4CYV - chains A and B of the 6 polymer chains in the assembly; structure by X-ray diffraction, 2.30 A resolution.

== Chain A ==
Molecule: Hemagglutinin
Organism: Influenza A virus (A/MALLARD/SWEDEN/51/2002 (H10N2))
Notes: fragment: ha1, residues 17-340
UniProtKB: E0YNJ7 (E0YNJ7_9INFA); the construct lacks a stretch of the UniProt sequence and is renumbered around it, so the offset changes along the chain: 10-127 = UniProt 17-134; 128-158 = UniProt 136-166; 159-261 = UniProt 169-271; 263-276 = UniProt 272-285; 1 more segments
Chain sequence (324 residues; each row starts with the number of its first residue; note: 1 number in that range is skipped by the numbering (no residue carries it; nothing is unmodelled there); a row labelled like 158A-158B holds insertion residues (158A, then the next letters in order)):
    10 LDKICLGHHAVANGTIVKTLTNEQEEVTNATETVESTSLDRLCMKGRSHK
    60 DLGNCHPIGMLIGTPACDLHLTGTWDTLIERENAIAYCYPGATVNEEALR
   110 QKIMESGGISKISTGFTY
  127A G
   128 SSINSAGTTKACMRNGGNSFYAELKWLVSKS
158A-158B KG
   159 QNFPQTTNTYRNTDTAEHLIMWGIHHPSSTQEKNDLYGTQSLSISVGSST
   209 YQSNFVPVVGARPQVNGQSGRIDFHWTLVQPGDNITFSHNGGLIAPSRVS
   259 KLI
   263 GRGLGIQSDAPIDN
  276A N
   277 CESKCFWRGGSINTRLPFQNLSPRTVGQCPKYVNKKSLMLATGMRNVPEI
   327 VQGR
Disordered / not traced: 10, 326-330
Cystine bridges: Cys52-Cys277, Cys64-Cys76, Cys97-Cys139, Cys281-Cys305
Covalent attachments: N-acetylglucosamine (NAG) linked to Asn38, Asn242

== Chain B ==
Molecule: Hemagglutinin
Organism: Influenza A virus (A/MALLARD/SWEDEN/51/2002 (H10N2))
Notes: fragment: ha2, residues 341-513
UniProtKB: E0YNJ7 (E0YNJ7_9INFA); residues 1-172 here correspond to UniProt positions 341-512 (UniProt number = residue number + 340)
Chain sequence (172 residues; each row starts with the number of its first residue):
     1 GLFGAIAGFIENGWEGMVDGWYGFRHQNAQGTGQAADYKSTQAAIDQITG
    51 KLNRLIEKTNTEFESIESEFSEIEHQIGNVINWTKDSITDIWTYQAELLV
   101 AMENQHTIDMADSEMLNLYERVRKQLRQNAEEDGKGCFEIYHACDDSCME
   151 SIRNNTYDHSQYREEALLNRLN
Cystine bridges: Cys144-Cys148
Covalent attachments: N-acetylglucosamine (NAG) linked to Asn82, Asn154

== Chain A / chain B interface ==
Residue-residue contacts (130):
  Asp11(A) - Gln27(B)
  Asp11(A) - Asn28(B)
  Asp11(A) - Glu139(B)
  Asp11(A) - Ile140(B)  hydrogen bond (backbone-backbone)
  Asp11(A) - His142(B)
  Asp11(A) - Ala143(B)
  Asp11(A) - Cys144(B)  hydrogen bond (side chain-backbone)
  Lys12(A) - His26(B)
  Lys12(A) - Gln27(B)  hydrogen bond (backbone-backbone)
  Lys12(A) - Phe138(B)
  Lys12(A) - Ile140(B)
  Ile13(A) - Phe24(B)  hydrophobic
  Ile13(A) - Arg25(B)
  Ile13(A) - Cys137(B)
  Ile13(A) - Phe138(B)  hydrogen bond (backbone-backbone)
  Ile13(A) - Ile140(B)
  Ile13(A) - Ile152(B)  hydrophobic
  Cys14(A) - Trp14(B)
  Cys14(A) - Gly23(B)
  Cys14(A) - Phe24(B)
  Cys14(A) - Arg25(B)  hydrogen bond (backbone-backbone)
  Cys14(A) - Cys137(B)  disulfide
  Leu15(A) - Ile10(B)
  Leu15(A) - Trp14(B)
  Leu15(A) - Gly23(B)
  Leu15(A) - Phe24(B)  hydrophobic
  Leu15(A) - Leu118(B)  hydrophobic
  Leu15(A) - Tyr119(B)  hydrophobic
  Leu15(A) - Gly136(B)  hydrogen bond (backbone-backbone)
  Gly16(A) - Trp14(B)
  Gly16(A) - Tyr22(B)
  Gly16(A) - Gly23(B)  hydrogen bond (backbone-backbone)
  Gly16(A) - Met115(B)
  His17(A) - Ile6(B)
  His17(A) - Ile10(B)
  His17(A) - Asn12(B)
  His17(A) - Gly13(B)
  His17(A) - Trp14(B)  hydrogen bond (backbone-backbone)
  His17(A) - Trp21(B)
  His17(A) - Met115(B)
  His18(A) - Trp14(B)
  His18(A) - Met17(B)
  His18(A) - Gly20(B)  hydrogen bond (side chain-backbone)
  His18(A) - Trp21(B)  hydrogen bond (backbone-backbone)
  Ala19(A) - Gly13(B)
  Ala19(A) - Trp14(B)  hydrogen bond (backbone-backbone)
  Ala19(A) - Glu15(B)
  Val20(A) - Glu15(B)
  Val26(A) - Asn104(B)
  Lys27(A) - Ala101(B)
  Lys27(A) - Asn104(B)  hydrogen bond (backbone-side chain)
  Thr28(A) - Ala101(B)
  Thr28(A) - Gln105(B)
  Thr28(A) - Ile108(B)
  Leu29(A) - Ala101(B)
  Leu29(A) - Met102(B)
  Leu29(A) - Gln105(B)
  Thr30(A) - Gln105(B)
  Glu34(A) - Ile108(B)
  Thr42(A) - Val100(B)
  Glu89(A) - Phe70(B)
  Arg90(A) - Phe70(B)
  Glu91(A) - Phe70(B)
  Glu106(A) - Ser68(B)
  Glu106(A) - Ser71(B)
  Arg109(A) - Ser68(B)
  Glu114(A) - Glu64(B)
  Arg264(A) - Glu64(B)  salt bridge
  Leu266(A) - Glu62(B)
  Gln269(A) - Glu67(B)
  Gln269(A) - Ser68(B)  hydrogen bond
  Gln269(A) - Glu69(B)  hydrogen bond (side chain-backbone)
  Gln269(A) - Phe70(B)
  Ser270(A) - Phe70(B)
  Asp271(A) - Phe70(B)
  Arg284(A) - Glu69(B)  salt bridge
  Arg284(A) - Phe70(B)
  Thr290(A) - Lys58(B)  hydrogen bond (backbone-side chain)
  Arg291(A) - Ile56(B)
  Arg291(A) - Lys58(B)
  Leu292(A) - Lys58(B)
  Pro293(A) - Leu55(B)
  Phe294(A) - Ala96(B)  hydrophobic
  Pro299(A) - Lys85(B)
  Arg300(A) - Glu67(B)  salt bridge
  Arg300(A) - Ser68(B)  hydrogen bond (side chain-backbone)
  Arg300(A) - Glu69(B)  salt bridge
  Val302(A) - Phe63(B)
  Val302(A) - Ser65(B)
  Gly303(A) - Thr61(B)
  Gly303(A) - Glu62(B)
  Gly303(A) - Phe63(B)  hydrogen bond (backbone-backbone)
  Gln304(A) - Asn60(B)  hydrogen bond (side chain-backbone)
  Gln304(A) - Thr61(B)
  Gln304(A) - Glu62(B)
  Lys307(A) - Phe63(B)
  Lys307(A) - Trp92(B)
  Tyr308(A) - Thr89(B)
  Tyr308(A) - Trp92(B)
  Val309(A) - Trp92(B)
  Val309(A) - Thr93(B)
  Asn310(A) - Thr89(B)
  Asn310(A) - Thr93(B)  hydrogen bond (backbone-side chain)
  Lys311(A) - Glu97(B)  salt bridge
  Leu314(A) - Ala96(B)  hydrophobic
  Leu314(A) - Glu97(B)
  Met315(A) - Val100(B)
  Met315(A) - Asn104(B)  hydrogen bond (backbone-side chain)
  Leu316(A) - Glu103(B)
  Leu316(A) - Asn104(B)
  Ala317(A) - Asn104(B)  hydrogen bond (backbone-side chain)
  Ala317(A) - Thr107(B)
  Thr318(A) - Trp21(B)
  Thr318(A) - Ile48(B)
  Gly319(A) - Thr107(B)
  Met320(A) - Ile6(B)  hydrophobic
  Met320(A) - Trp21(B)  hydrophobic
  Met320(A) - Tyr22(B)  hydrophobic
  Met320(A) - Ala111(B)  hydrophobic
  Arg321(A) - Gly1(B)
  Arg321(A) - Ile6(B)
  Arg321(A) - Ala7(B)
  Arg321(A) - Ile108(B)
  Val323(A) - Glu11(B)
  Val323(A) - Asn12(B)
  Val323(A) - Gly13(B)  hydrogen bond (backbone-backbone)
  Pro324(A) - Asn12(B)
  Pro324(A) - Glu15(B)
  Glu325(A) - Gly13(B)
  Glu325(A) - Glu15(B)
Other interface residues (no listed pair), chain A (61 interface residues in all): Ala21, Val36, Thr40, Gln110, Cys305, Pro306
Other interface residues (no listed pair), chain B (70 interface residues in all): Ala29, Leu52, Thr59, Ile66, Leu98, Leu99, Val122, Asp133, Met149
Disulfides between the chains: Cys14(A)-Cys137(B)

== Overview ==
61 residues of chain A and 70 residues of chain B are in contact; the contacts include 1 disulfide bond, 22
hydrogen bonds and 5 salt bridges. Polar pairs include Arg264(A)-Glu64(B), Arg284(A)-Glu69(B) and
Arg300(A)-Glu67(B). Covalently linked N-acetylglucosamine: at Asn38(A) and Asn242(A).
Here chain A is Hemagglutinin and chain B is Hemagglutinin, both from Influenza A virus
(A/MALLARD/SWEDEN/51/2002 (H10N2)). Entry 4CYV (Structure of the A_mallard_Sweden_51_2002 H10 Avian
Haemmaglutinin) was determined by X-ray diffraction, deposited together with 4CYW, 4CYZ, 4CZ0 and 4D00.
